PDB entry 7S2Z | X-ray diffraction, 2.35 A resolution | chain A

[Chain A]
Molecule: Disease resistance protein RUN1
Source organism: Vitis rotundifolia
Notes: EC 3.2.2.6, 3.2.2.-
UniProt: V9M398 (RUN1_VITRO); residues 23-198 here = UniProt positions 23-198
Chain sequence (179 residues; numbered 20 to 198; the number before each row is that of its first residue):
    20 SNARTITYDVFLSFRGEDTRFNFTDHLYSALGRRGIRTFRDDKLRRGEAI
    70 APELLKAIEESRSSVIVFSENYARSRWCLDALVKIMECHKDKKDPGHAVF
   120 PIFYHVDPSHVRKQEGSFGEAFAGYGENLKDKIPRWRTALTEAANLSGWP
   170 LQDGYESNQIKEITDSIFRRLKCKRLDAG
Unresolved in the structure: 20-23, 195-198
Differences from the reference sequence: expression tag (20-22); engineered mutation A100 (Glu in V9M398)
Small-molecule neighbours: NAD (nicotinamide-adenine-dinucleotide): F122, P127, R131, A163, N164, L165, S166, G167, P169
Curated features (UniProtKB/Swiss-Prot):
  - binding site (NAD(+)): R34 to R39, G66
  - mutagenesis: R34 (R34A: Reduced NAD(+) hydrolase activity), R64 to R65 (Increased NAD(+) hydrolase activity), S94 (S94A: Reduced NAD(+) hydrolase activity), W96 (W96A: Reduced NAD(+) hydrolase activity)
What the authors report for this chain:
  - binding site for NAD: P127, R131, A163, N164, L165, S166, P169
  - mutagenesis - R131E: unchanged catalytic activity
  - mutagenesis - F33A, R34A, D44A, R64A, S94A, W96A, C97A, P169R: decreased catalytic activity
  - mutagenesis - R39A: abolished catalytic activity
  - allosteric site: R39 (proposed by the authors, not directly observed)

[In short]
Ligands of chain A: NAD. UniProt lists 7 NAD+-binding residues and 5 mutagenesis sites. The paper reports a
binding site for NAD at P127, R131 and A163 among others; F33A, R34A and D44A, among others, reduce catalytic
activity; 10 substitutions were tested in all.
Chain A is Disease resistance protein RUN1 (Vitis rotundifolia); the structure, Crystal structure of the E100A
mutant TIR domain from the grapevine disease resistance protein RUN1 bound ..., was determined by X-ray
diffraction together with 7RTS and 7RX1 from the same study.
